1ZRC - chains A and B of the 6 polymer chains in the assembly; structure by X-ray diffraction, 2.80 A resolution.

[Chain A (and B)]
Name: Catabolite gene activator
Organism: Escherichia coli
Notes: chain B of this document is another copy of the same molecule, construct and numbering; everything in this record applies to it too
Reference sequence: P0ACJ8 (CRP_ECOLI); residues 1-209 here correspond to UniProt positions 2-210 (UniProt number = residue number + 1)
Chain sequence (209 residues; each row starts with the number of its first residue):
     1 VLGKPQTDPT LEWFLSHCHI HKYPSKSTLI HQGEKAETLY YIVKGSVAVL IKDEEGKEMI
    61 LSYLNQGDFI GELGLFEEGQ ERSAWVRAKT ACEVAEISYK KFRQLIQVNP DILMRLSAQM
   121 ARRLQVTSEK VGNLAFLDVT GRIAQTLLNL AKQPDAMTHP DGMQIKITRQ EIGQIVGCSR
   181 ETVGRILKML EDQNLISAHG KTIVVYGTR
Disordered / not traced: 1-7, 208-209
Residues lining bound ligands: adenosine-3',5'-cyclic-monophosphate (CMP): Ile30, Ala36, Val49, Leu61, Ser62, Leu64, Phe69, Ile70, Gly71, Glu72, Leu73, Gly74, Glu81, Arg82, Ser83, Ala84, Val86, Tyr99, Arg123, Thr127
What the authors report for this chain:
  - binding site for the 17-nt DNA strand: Arg180, Arg185
  - binding site for the 21-nt DNA strand: Glu181, Arg185
  - binding site for the 17-nt DNA strand: Arg180
  - binding site for the 21-nt DNA strand: Glu181, Arg185

[How chain A and chain B interact]
Pairs across the interface - 54 pairs, chain A then chain B:
  Ile51(A) - Gly132(B)
  Ile51(A) - Phe136(B)
  Lys52(A) - Phe136(B)
  Asp53(A) - Phe136(B)
  Lys57(A) - Phe136(B)
  Met59(A) - Val131(B)  hydrophobic
  Met59(A) - Ala135(B)  hydrophobic
  Met59(A) - Phe136(B)  hydrophobic
  Leu61(A) - Ser128(B)
  Leu61(A) - Val131(B)  hydrophobic
  Leu73(A) - Ala121(B)  hydrophobic
  Leu73(A) - Leu124(B)  hydrophobic
  Leu73(A) - Gln125(B)
  Phe76(A) - Met114(B)
  Phe76(A) - Ser117(B)
  Phe76(A) - Ala118(B)
  Phe76(A) - Ala121(B)  hydrophobic
  Glu77(A) - Arg122(B)  salt bridge
  Gln80(A) - Gln125(B)
  Ile106(A) - Met114(B)  hydrophobic
  Pro110(A) - Pro110(B)  hydrophobic
  Leu113(A) - Leu113(B)  hydrophobic
  Leu113(A) - Ser117(B)
  Met114(A) - Phe76(B)
  Ser117(A) - Phe76(B)
  Ser117(A) - Leu113(B)
  Ser117(A) - Ser117(B)  hydrogen bond
  Ala118(A) - Phe76(B)
  Met120(A) - Ser117(B)
  Ala121(A) - Leu73(B)  hydrophobic
  Ala121(A) - Phe76(B)  hydrophobic
  Arg122(A) - Glu77(B)  salt bridge
  Arg122(A) - Gln80(B)
  Arg123(A) - Leu124(B)
  Leu124(A) - Leu73(B)  hydrophobic
  Leu124(A) - Arg123(B)
  Leu124(A) - Leu124(B)
  Leu124(A) - Thr127(B)
  Gln125(A) - Leu73(B)
  Gln125(A) - Gln80(B)  hydrogen bond
  Thr127(A) - Thr127(B)
  Thr127(A) - Val131(B)
  Ser128(A) - Leu61(B)
  Val131(A) - Thr127(B)
  Val131(A) - Val131(B)  hydrophobic
  Val131(A) - Leu134(B)
  Gly132(A) - Ile51(B)
  Leu134(A) - Val131(B)  hydrophobic
  Ala135(A) - Met59(B)  hydrophobic
  Phe136(A) - Ile51(B)
  Phe136(A) - Lys52(B)
  Phe136(A) - Asp53(B)
  Phe136(A) - Lys57(B)
  Phe136(A) - Met59(B)  hydrophobic
Interface residues without a listed pair, chain A (32 interface residues in all): Glu58, Glu72, Ser83
Interface residues without a listed pair, chain B (32 interface residues in all): Glu58, Ser83, Ile106, Met120, Lys130

[Overview]
Chain A and chain B each contribute 32 residues to their interface, with 2 hydrogen bonds and 2 salt bridges.
Among the polar pairs are Glu77(A)-Arg122(B), Ser117(A)-Ser117(B) and Gln125(A)-Gln80(B). The paper reports a
binding site for the 17-nt DNA strand at Arg180(A) and Arg185(A); a binding site for the 21-nt DNA strand at
Glu181(A) and Arg185(A).
Chain A and chain B are both Catabolite gene activator (Escherichia coli); the structure, 4 Crystal structures
of CAP-DNA with all base-pair substitutions at position 6, CAP-ICAP38 DNA, was determined by X-ray diffraction
together with 1ZRD, 1ZRE and 1ZRF from the same study.
